PDB entry 7TCA | electron microscopy, 3.85 A resolution | chains A and C of the 7 polymer chains in the assembly

Chain A:
Protein: Spike glycoprotein
Organism: Severe acute respiratory syndrome coronavirus 2
Reference sequence: P0DTC2 (SPIKE_SARS2); aligned to UniProt positions 14-1205 over residues 14-1205
Sequence (1272 residues; each row starts with the number of its first residue; note: 7 numbers in that range are skipped by the numbering (no residue carries them; nothing is unmodelled there); a row labelled like 212A-212D holds insertion residues (212A, then the next letters in order)):
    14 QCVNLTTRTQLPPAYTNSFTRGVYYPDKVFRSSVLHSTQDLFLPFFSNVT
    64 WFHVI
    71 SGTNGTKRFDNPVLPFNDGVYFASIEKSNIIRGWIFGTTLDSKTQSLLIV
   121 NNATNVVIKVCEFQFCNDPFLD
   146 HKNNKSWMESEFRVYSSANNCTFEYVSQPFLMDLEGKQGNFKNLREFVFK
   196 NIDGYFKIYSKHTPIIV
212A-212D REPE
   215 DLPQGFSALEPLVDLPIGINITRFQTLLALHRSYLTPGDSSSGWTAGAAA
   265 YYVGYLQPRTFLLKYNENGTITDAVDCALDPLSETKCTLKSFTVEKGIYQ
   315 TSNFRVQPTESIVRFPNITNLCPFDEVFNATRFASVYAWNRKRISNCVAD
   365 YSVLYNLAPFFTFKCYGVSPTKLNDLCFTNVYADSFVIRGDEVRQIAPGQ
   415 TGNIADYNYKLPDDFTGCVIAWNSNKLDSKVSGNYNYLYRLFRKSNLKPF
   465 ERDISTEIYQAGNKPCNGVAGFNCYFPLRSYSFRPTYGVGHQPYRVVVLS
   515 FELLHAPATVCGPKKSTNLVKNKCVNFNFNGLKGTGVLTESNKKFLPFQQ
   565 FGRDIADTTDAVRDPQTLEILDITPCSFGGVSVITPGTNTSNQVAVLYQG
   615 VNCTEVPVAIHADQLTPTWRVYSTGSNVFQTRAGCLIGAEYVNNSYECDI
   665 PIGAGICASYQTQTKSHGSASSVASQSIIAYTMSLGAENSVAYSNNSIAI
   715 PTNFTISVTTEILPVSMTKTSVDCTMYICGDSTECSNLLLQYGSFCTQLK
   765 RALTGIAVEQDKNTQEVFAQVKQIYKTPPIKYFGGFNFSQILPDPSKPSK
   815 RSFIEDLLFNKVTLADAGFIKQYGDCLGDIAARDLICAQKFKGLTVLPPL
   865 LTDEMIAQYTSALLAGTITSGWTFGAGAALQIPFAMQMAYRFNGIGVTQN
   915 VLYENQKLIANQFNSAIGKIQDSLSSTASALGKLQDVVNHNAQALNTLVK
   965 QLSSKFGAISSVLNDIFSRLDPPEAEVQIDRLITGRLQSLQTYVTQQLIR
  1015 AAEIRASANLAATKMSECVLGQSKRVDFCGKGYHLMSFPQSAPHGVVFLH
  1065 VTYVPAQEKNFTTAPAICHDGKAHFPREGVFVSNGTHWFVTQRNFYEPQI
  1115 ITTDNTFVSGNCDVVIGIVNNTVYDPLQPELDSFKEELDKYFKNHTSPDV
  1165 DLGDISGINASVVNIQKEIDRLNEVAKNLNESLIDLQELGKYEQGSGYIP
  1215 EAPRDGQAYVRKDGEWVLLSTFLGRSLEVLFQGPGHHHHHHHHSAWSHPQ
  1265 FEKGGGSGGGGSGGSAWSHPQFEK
Not modelled in the structure: 212A-212D, 677-687, 1146-1288
Disulfide bonds: Cys15-Cys136, Cys131-Cys166, Cys336-Cys361, Cys379-Cys432, Cys391-Cys525, Cys480-Cys488, Cys538-Cys590, Cys617-Cys649, Cys662-Cys671, Cys738-Cys760, Cys743-Cys749, Cys840-Cys851, Cys1032-Cys1043, Cys1082-Cys1126
Covalent attachments: N-acetylglucosamine (NAG) linked to Asn282, Asn331, Asn343, Asn603, Asn616, Asn657, Asn709, Asn717, Asn801, Asn1074, Asn1098, Asn1134
Construct notes: conflict Val67 (Ala in P0DTC2), Ile95 (Thr in P0DTC2), Asp142 (Tyr145 in P0DTC2), 35 further conflict positions vs the reference (P0DTC2) not listed; insertion (211-212); expression tag (1206-1288)
Curated features (UniProtKB/Swiss-Prot):
  - region: Asn280 to Cys301 (Putative superantigen), Arg403 to Asp405 (Integrin-binding motif), Asn448 to Phe456 (Immunodominant HLA epitope recognized by the CD8+), Ser816 to Tyr837 (Fusion peptide 1), Lys835 to Phe855 (Fusion peptide 2), Asp1163 to Glu1202 (Heptad repeat 2)
  - site: Arg815, Ser816 (Cleavage)
  - glycosylation: Asn17 (N-linked (GlcNAc...) (complex) asparagine), Asn61 (N-linked (GlcNAc...) (hybrid) asparagine), Asn74 (N-linked (GlcNAc...) (complex) asparagine), Asn122 (N-linked (GlcNAc...) (hybrid) asparagine), Asn149 (N-linked (GlcNAc...) (complex) asparagine), Asn165 (N-linked (GlcNAc...) (complex) asparagine), Asn234 (N-linked (GlcNAc...) (high mannose) asparagine), Asn282 (N-linked (GlcNAc...) (complex) asparagine), Thr323 (O-linked (GalNAc) threonine), Ser325 (O-linked (HexNAc...) serine), Asn331 (N-linked (GlcNAc...) (complex) asparagine), Asn343 (N-linked (GlcNAc...) (complex) asparagine), Asn603 (N-linked (GlcNAc...) (hybrid) asparagine), Asn616 (N-linked (GlcNAc...) (complex) asparagine), Asn657 (N-linked (GlcNAc...) (complex) asparagine), Thr676 (O-linked (GlcNAc...) threonine), Thr678 (O-linked (GlcNAc...) threonine), Asn709 (N-linked (GlcNAc...) (high mannose) asparagine), Asn717 (N-linked (GlcNAc...) (hybrid) asparagine), Asn801 (N-linked (GlcNAc...) (hybrid) asparagine) and 6 more in UniProt
From the paper describing this entry:
  - post-translational modification sites: Asn343, Asn709
  - self-association interface (contacts with another copy of this molecule): Lys547

Chain C:
Protein: Spike glycoprotein
Organism: Severe acute respiratory syndrome coronavirus 2
Reference sequence: P0DTC2 (SPIKE_SARS2); aligned to UniProt positions 14-1205 over residues 14-1205
Sequence (1272 residues; row label = number of the first residue in the row; note: 6 numbers in that range are skipped by the numbering (no residue carries them; nothing is unmodelled there); a row labelled like 214A-214C holds insertion residues (214A, then the next letters in order)):
    14 QCVNLTTRTQLPPAYTNSFTRGVYYPDKVFRSSVLHSTQDLFLPFFSNVT
    64 WFHVI
    71 SGTNGTKRFDNPVLPFNDGVYFASIEKSNIIRGWIFGTTLDSKTQSLLIV
   121 NNATNVVIKVCEFQFCNDPFLD
   146 HKNNKSWMESEFRVYSSANNCTFEYVSQPFLMDLEGKQGNFKNLREFVFK
   196 NIDGYFKIYSKHTPI
   212 IVR
214A-214C EPE
   215 DLPQGFSALEPLVDLPIGINITRFQTLLALHRSYLTPGDSSSGWTAGAAA
   265 YYVGYLQPRTFLLKYNENGTITDAVDCALDPLSETKCTLKSFTVEKGIYQ
   315 TSNFRVQPTESIVRFPNITNLCPFDEVFNATRFASVYAWNRKRISNCVAD
   365 YSVLYNLAPFFTFKCYGVSPTKLNDLCFTNVYADSFVIRGDEVRQIAPGQ
   415 TGNIADYNYKLPDDFTGCVIAWNSNKLDSKVSGNYNYLYRLFRKSNLKPF
   465 ERDISTEIYQAGNKPCNGVAGFNCYFPLRSYSFRPTYGVGHQPYRVVVLS
   515 FELLHAPATVCGPKKSTNLVKNKCVNFNFNGLKGTGVLTESNKKFLPFQQ
   565 FGRDIADTTDAVRDPQTLEILDITPCSFGGVSVITPGTNTSNQVAVLYQG
   615 VNCTEVPVAIHADQLTPTWRVYSTGSNVFQTRAGCLIGAEYVNNSYECDI
   665 PIGAGICASYQTQTKSHGSASSVASQSIIAYTMSLGAENSVAYSNNSIAI
   715 PTNFTISVTTEILPVSMTKTSVDCTMYICGDSTECSNLLLQYGSFCTQLK
   765 RALTGIAVEQDKNTQEVFAQVKQIYKTPPIKYFGGFNFSQILPDPSKPSK
   815 RSFIEDLLFNKVTLADAGFIKQYGDCLGDIAARDLICAQKFKGLTVLPPL
   865 LTDEMIAQYTSALLAGTITSGWTFGAGAALQIPFAMQMAYRFNGIGVTQN
   915 VLYENQKLIANQFNSAIGKIQDSLSSTASALGKLQDVVNHNAQALNTLVK
   965 QLSSKFGAISSVLNDIFSRLDPPEAEVQIDRLITGRLQSLQTYVTQQLIR
  1015 AAEIRASANLAATKMSECVLGQSKRVDFCGKGYHLMSFPQSAPHGVVFLH
  1065 VTYVPAQEKNFTTAPAICHDGKAHFPREGVFVSNGTHWFVTQRNFYEPQI
  1115 ITTDNTFVSGNCDVVIGIVNNTVYDPLQPELDSFKEELDKYFKNHTSPDV
  1165 DLGDISGINASVVNIQKEIDRLNEVAKNLNESLIDLQELGKYEQGSGYIP
  1215 EAPRDGQAYVRKDGEWVLLSTFLGRSLEVLFQGPGHHHHHHHHSAWSHPQ
  1265 FEKGGGSGGGGSGGSAWSHPQFEK
Not modelled in the structure: 678-688, 1146-1288
Disulfide bonds: Cys15-Cys136, Cys131-Cys166, Cys291-Cys301, Cys336-Cys361, Cys379-Cys432, Cys391-Cys525, Cys480-Cys488, Cys617-Cys649, Cys662-Cys671, Cys738-Cys760, Cys743-Cys749, Cys840-Cys851, Cys1032-Cys1043, Cys1082-Cys1126
Covalent attachments: N-acetylglucosamine (NAG) linked to Asn61, Asn122, Asn234, Asn282, Asn331, Asn603, Asn616, Asn657, Asn709, Asn717, Asn801, Asn1074, Asn1098, Asn1134
Construct notes: conflict Val67 (Ala in P0DTC2), Ile95 (Thr in P0DTC2), Asp142 (Tyr145 in P0DTC2), 35 further conflict positions vs the reference (P0DTC2) not listed; insertion (212-213); expression tag (1206-1288)
Curated features (UniProtKB/Swiss-Prot):
  - region: Asn280 to Cys301 (Putative superantigen), Arg403 to Asp405 (Integrin-binding motif), Asn448 to Phe456 (Immunodominant HLA epitope recognized by the CD8+), Ser816 to Tyr837 (Fusion peptide 1), Lys835 to Phe855 (Fusion peptide 2), Asp1163 to Glu1202 (Heptad repeat 2)
  - site: Arg815, Ser816 (Cleavage)
  - glycosylation: Asn17 (N-linked (GlcNAc...) (complex) asparagine), Asn61 (N-linked (GlcNAc...) (hybrid) asparagine), Asn74 (N-linked (GlcNAc...) (complex) asparagine), Asn122 (N-linked (GlcNAc...) (hybrid) asparagine), Asn149 (N-linked (GlcNAc...) (complex) asparagine), Asn165 (N-linked (GlcNAc...) (complex) asparagine), Asn234 (N-linked (GlcNAc...) (high mannose) asparagine), Asn282 (N-linked (GlcNAc...) (complex) asparagine), Thr323 (O-linked (GalNAc) threonine), Ser325 (O-linked (HexNAc...) serine), Asn331 (N-linked (GlcNAc...) (complex) asparagine), Asn343 (N-linked (GlcNAc...) (complex) asparagine), Asn603 (N-linked (GlcNAc...) (hybrid) asparagine), Asn616 (N-linked (GlcNAc...) (complex) asparagine), Asn657 (N-linked (GlcNAc...) (complex) asparagine), Thr676 (O-linked (GlcNAc...) threonine), Thr678 (O-linked (GlcNAc...) threonine), Asn709 (N-linked (GlcNAc...) (high mannose) asparagine), Asn717 (N-linked (GlcNAc...) (hybrid) asparagine), Asn801 (N-linked (GlcNAc...) (hybrid) asparagine) and 6 more in UniProt
From the paper describing this entry:
  - post-translational modification sites: Asn343, Asn709

Chain A / chain C interface:
Residue-residue contacts - 104 pairs, chain A then chain C:
  Tyr38(A) with Phe562(C), hydrophobic
  Lys41(A) with Phe562(C); Gln563(C); Gln564(C)
  Val42(A) with Gln563(C), hydrogen bond (backbone-side chain); Phe565(C)
  Phe43(A) with Lys557(C); Lys558(C); Phe559(C), hydrophobic; Gln563(C); Phe565(C), hydrogen bond (backbone-backbone); Gly566(C); Arg567(C), hydrogen bond (backbone-backbone)
  Phe168(A) with Asn360(C)
  Glu224(A) with Phe562(C)
  Pro225(A) with Phe562(C)
  Asn282(A) with Lys558(C), hydrogen bond
  Pro412(A) with Pro987(C)
  Asp737(A) with Phe592(C)
  Gln755(A) with Gly971(C), hydrogen bond (side chain-backbone)
  Tyr756(A) with Phe970(C), hydrophobic
  Gly757(A) with Ser968(C)
  Ser758(A) with Lys964(C)
  Arg765(A) with Gln957(C)
  Thr768(A) with Gln314(C)
  Gln787(A) with Ala701(C); Asn703(C)
  Ile788(A) with Ala701(C); Glu702(C); Asn703(C), hydrogen bond (backbone-backbone)
  Tyr789(A) with Asn703(C)
  Lys790(A) with Glu702(C), salt bridge; Asn703(C); Ser704(C), hydrogen bond (backbone-side chain)
  Pro792(A) with Tyr707(C), hydrophobic
  Tyr796(A) with Tyr707(C); Asn709(C)
  Phe797(A) with Tyr707(C)
  Ile834(A) with Thr645(C); Arg646(C)
  Tyr837(A) with Thr588(C); Ser591(C); Glu619(C), hydrogen bond
  Leu841(A) with Thr553(C)
  Gly842(A) with Asp586(C)
  Asp843(A) with Asn556(C); Lys557(C), salt bridge
  Ala845(A) with Asp574(C); Asp586(C)
  Ala846(A) with Asp568(C); Asp574(C)
  Leu849(A) with Ile569(C), hydrophobic
  Lys854(A) with Phe592(C)
  Phe855(A) with Thr572(C); Pro589(C), hydrophobic
  Gly857(A) with Phe592(C)
  Leu861(A) with Gln613(C)
  Pro863(A) with Ala668(C), hydrogen bond (backbone-backbone)
  Leu864(A) with Pro665(C), hydrophobic; Gly667(C); Ala668(C), hydrogen bond (backbone-backbone); Gly669(C), hydrogen bond (backbone-backbone)
  Thr866(A) with Ala668(C)
  Met869(A) with Gly669(C); Met697(C), hydrophobic; Leu699(C), hydrophobic
  Gln872(A) with Leu699(C)
  Tyr873(A) with Leu699(C)
  Thr883(A) with Val705(C)
  Gly889(A) with Lys1045(C)
  Ala890(A) with Lys1045(C); Gly1046(C); Val1068(C); Pro1069(C)
  Gly891(A) with Lys1045(C)
  Leu894(A) with Ala713(C)
  Gln895(A) with Ala706(C); Ser711(C), hydrogen bond; Ile712(C); Ala713(C)
  Pro897(A) with Ser711(C)
  Met900(A) with Thr1077(C); Ala1078(C); Pro1079(C)
  Tyr904(A) with Val1094(C); Arg1107(C)
  Asn907(A) with Arg1107(C)
  Asn914(A) with Phe1089(C); Ser1123(C)
  Tyr917(A) with Phe1089(C), hydrophobic; Val1129(C)
  Glu918(A) with Ser1123(C); Gly1124(C); Val1128(C)
  Gln920(A) with Ile1130(C)
  Val963(A) with Ala570(C), hydrophobic
  Ser967(A) with Asp571(C)
  Ile1013(A) with Ile1013(C), hydrophobic
  Arg1019(A) with Glu1017(C), salt bridge
  Glu1031(A) with Arg1039(C), salt bridge; Val1040(C)
  Arg1039(A) with Arg1039(C)
  Glu1144(A) with Leu1145(C)
  Leu1145(A) with Leu1145(C), hydrophobic
Other interface residues (no listed pair), chain A (88 interface residues in all): Arg44, Val47, Thr167, Gly283, Asp427, Met740, Lys764, Ile794, Gln836, Ala852, Lys856, Pro862, Trp886, Ala892, Ala893, Ile896, Phe898, Gln913, Asp994, Gln1005, Thr1009, Leu1012, Thr1027, Ser1030, Leu1034
Other interface residues (no listed pair), chain C (95 interface residues in all): Asn317, Ser359, Ser555, Leu560, Gly614, Gln644, Ala647, Ile666, Ile670, Ser708, Asn710, Pro715, Thr961, Lys969, Pro986, Arg995, Thr1006, Thr1009, Asp1041, Phe1042, Tyr1047, Glu1072, Pro1090, Phe1121

In short:
88 residues of chain A and 95 residues of chain C are in contact, with 12 hydrogen bonds and 4 salt bridges.
Polar pairs include Lys790(A)-Glu702(C), Asp843(A)-Lys557(C) and Arg1019(A)-Glu1017(C). The paper reports
modification sites Asn343(A), Asn709(A) and Asn343(C) among others; a self-association interface involving
Lys547(A).
Both chains are Spike glycoprotein (Severe acute respiratory syndrome coronavirus 2). Entry 7TCA (Cryo-EM
structure of SARS-CoV-2 Omicron spike in complex with antibody A19-46.1) was determined by electron microscopy
(same publication as 7TC9).
